Entry 4A93 (X-ray diffraction, 3.40 A resolution); this record covers chains D and G of the 15 polymer chains in the assembly.

[Chain D]
Protein: DNA-directed RNA polymerase II subunit RPB4
Source organism: Saccharomyces cerevisiae
UniProt: P20433 (RPB4_YEAST); numbering as in UniProt (aligned over 1-221)
Sequence (221 residues; each row starts with the number of its first residue):
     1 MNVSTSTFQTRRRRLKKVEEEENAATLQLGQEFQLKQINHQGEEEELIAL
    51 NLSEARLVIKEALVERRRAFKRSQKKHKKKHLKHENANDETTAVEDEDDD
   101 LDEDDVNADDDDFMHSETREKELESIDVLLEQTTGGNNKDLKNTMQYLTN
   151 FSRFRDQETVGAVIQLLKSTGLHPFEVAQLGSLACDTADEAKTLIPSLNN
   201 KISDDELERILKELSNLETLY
Unresolved in the structure: 1-2, 77-117
UniProt features mapped onto this chain:
  - modified residue: Met-1 (N-acetylmethionine), Thr-91 (Phosphothreonine), Thr-92 (Phosphothreonine)

[Chain G]
Protein: RPB7, DNA-directed RNA polymerase II subunit RPB7
Source organism: Saccharomyces cerevisiae
UniProt: P34087 (RPB7_YEAST); residue numbers follow UniProt; this construct covers 1-171
Sequence (171 residues; numbered 1 to 171; the number before each row is that of its first residue):
     1 MFFIKDLSLNITLHPSFFGPRMKQYLKTKLLEEVEGSCTGKFGYILCVLD
    51 YDNIDIQRGRILPTDGSAEFNVKYRAVVFKPFKGEVVDGTVVSCSQHGFE
   101 VQVGPMKVFVTKHLMPQDLTFNAGSNPPSYQSSEDVITIKSRIRVKIEGC
   151 ISQVSSIHAIGSIKEDYLGAI
UniProt features mapped onto this chain:
  - mutagenesis: Val-108 to His-113 (Lowers nucleic-acid binding of RPB4-RPB7 by 10-fold; no effect on association with Pol II core complex; abolishes transcriptional activity of Pol II), Ile-151 to His-158 (No effect on nucleic-acid binding of RPB4-RPB7 and on association with Pol II core complex; abolishes transcriptional activity of Pol II)

[Interface between chain D and chain G]
Contacting residue pairs - 103 pairs, chain D then chain G:
  Val-3(D) with Leu-9(G); Asn-10(G)
  Ser-4(D) with Leu-9(G)
  Thr-5(D) with Leu-7(G); Ser-8(G); Val-34(G); Phe-42(G); Tyr-74(G)
  Ser-6(D) with Leu-7(G); Ser-8(G), hydrogen bond (backbone-backbone)
  Thr-7(D) with Lys-5(G); Asp-6(G); Ser-8(G); Lys-41(G); Phe-42(G)
  Phe-8(D) with Lys-5(G); Asp-6(G)
  Glu-22(D) with Lys-83(G)
  Asn-23(D) with Lys-80(G); Phe-82(G); Lys-83(G)
  Ala-24(D) with Lys-83(G)
  Ala-25(D) with Lys-83(G), hydrogen bond (backbone-backbone)
  Leu-29(D) with Phe-3(G), hydrophobic; Phe-82(G), hydrophobic
  Gly-30(D) with Phe-82(G)
  Glu-32(D) with Lys-5(G), salt bridge; Lys-41(G); Phe-42(G)
  Phe-33(D) with Phe-3(G), hydrophobic; Lys-41(G); Phe-42(G); Lys-80(G)
  Gln-37(D) with Lys-5(G)
  Asn-39(D) with Asp-6(G)
  His-40(D) with Lys-73(G), hydrogen bond
  Glu-45(D) with Asp-6(G); Arg-75(G), salt bridge
  Leu-47(D) with Phe-3(G), hydrophobic
  Ile-48(D) with Phe-3(G); Ile-4(G), hydrogen bond (backbone-backbone)
  Ala-49(D) with Met-1(G); Phe-2(G); Phe-3(G), hydrophobic
  Leu-50(D) with Met-1(G), hydrogen bond (backbone-backbone); Phe-2(G), hydrogen bond (backbone-backbone); Ile-4(G), hydrophobic
  Val-58(D) with Leu-49(G), hydrophobic; Val-77(G), hydrophobic
  Ile-59(D) with Cys-47(G), hydrophobic
  Ala-62(D) with Leu-49(G), hydrophobic
  Leu-63(D) with Cys-47(G), hydrophobic
  Glu-65(D) with Asp-52(G)
  Arg-66(D) with Leu-31(G); Glu-35(G), salt bridge; Cys-47(G); Val-48(G), hydrogen bond (side chain-backbone); Tyr-51(G)
  Ala-69(D) with Asp-52(G)
  Phe-70(D) with Tyr-51(G), hydrophobic
  Arg-72(D) with Asp-52(G), salt bridge
  Ser-73(D) with Arg-21(G), hydrogen bond (backbone-side chain); Gln-24(G), hydrogen bond
  Lys-76(D) with Arg-21(G), hydrogen bond (backbone-side chain)
  Asn-138(D) with Glu-35(G); Gly-36(G); Leu-46(G), hydrogen bond (side chain-backbone)
  Asp-140(D) with Gly-36(G); Tyr-44(G); Pro-105(G)
  Leu-141(D) with Leu-46(G); Cys-47(G), hydrophobic
  Thr-144(D) with Leu-46(G); Gly-104(G); Pro-105(G)
  Tyr-147(D) with Asp-88(G), hydrogen bond (side chain-backbone); Gln-102(G); Val-103(G); Gly-104(G)
  Leu-148(D) with Phe-2(G), hydrophobic
  Asn-150(D) with Arg-142(G), hydrogen bond (backbone-side chain)
  Phe-151(D) with Asp-88(G); Gly-89(G); Thr-90(G); Arg-142(G)
  Phe-175(D) with Met-1(G); Glu-85(G)
  Ala-178(D) with Met-1(G)
  Gln-179(D) with Glu-85(G); Val-86(G), hydrogen bond (side chain-backbone)
  Leu-183(D) with Val-86(G), hydrophobic; Asp-88(G); Arg-144(G)
  Ala-184(D) with Arg-144(G), hydrogen bond (backbone-side chain)
  Thr-187(D) with Tyr-167(G), hydrogen bond
  Asp-189(D) with Tyr-167(G)
  Glu-190(D) with Arg-144(G), salt bridge; Tyr-167(G)
  Thr-193(D) with Tyr-167(G)
  Leu-194(D) with Val-86(G); Arg-144(G); Tyr-167(G); Leu-168(G), hydrophobic
Also at the interface, not in a pair above, chain D (56 interface residues in all): Gln-9, Ile-38, Leu-52, Asn-143, Ser-182
Also at the interface, not in a pair above, chain G (51 interface residues in all): Glu-33, Asp-50, Asp-55, Val-78, Gly-84, Asp-166

[In short]
Chain D and chain G form an interface of 56 and 51 residues respectively; the contacts include 16 hydrogen
bonds and 5 salt bridges. Polar pairs include Glu-32(D)/Lys-5(G), Glu-45(D)/Arg-75(G) and Arg-66(D)/Glu-35(G).
From UniProt: 14 mutagenesis sites on chain G.
Here chain D is DNA-directed RNA polymerase II subunit RPB4 and chain G is RPB7, DNA-directed RNA polymerase
II subunit RPB7, both from Saccharomyces cerevisiae. Entry 4A93 (RNA Polymerase II elongation complex
containing a CPD Lesion) was determined by X-ray diffraction.
